Entry 6RI3 (X-ray diffraction, 2.40 A resolution); this record covers chains E and F of the 6 polymer chains in the assembly.

[Chain E (and F)]
Name: dodecin
Source organism: Streptomyces davaonensis
Notes: chain F of this document is another copy of the same molecule, construct and numbering; everything in this record applies to it too
UniProtKB: K4QXP8 (K4QXP8_STRDJ); residue numbers follow UniProt; this construct covers 1-71
Chain sequence (71 residues; each row starts with the number of its first residue):
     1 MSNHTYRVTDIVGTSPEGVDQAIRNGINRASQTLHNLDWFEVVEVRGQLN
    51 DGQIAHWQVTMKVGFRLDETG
Unresolved in the structure: 1, 70-71

[How chain E and chain F interact]
Pairs across the interface (25; chain E residue first):
  Glu-17(E) with Arg-24(F)
  Val-45(E) with Glu-41(F); Val-42(F), hydrogen bond (backbone-backbone)
  Arg-46(E) with Trp-39(F); Phe-40(F); Glu-41(F), salt bridge
  Gly-47(E) with Trp-39(F); Phe-40(F), hydrogen bond (backbone-backbone)
  Gln-48(E) with Asp-38(F)
  Leu-49(E) with Ile-27(F), hydrophobic; Leu-37(F); Asp-38(F), hydrogen bond (backbone-backbone); Trp-39(F); Phe-40(F), hydrophobic
  Asp-51(E) with Leu-37(F)
  Gly-52(E) with Ile-27(F); Asn-28(F), hydrogen bond (backbone-side chain); Ser-31(F)
  Ile-54(E) with Ile-23(F), hydrophobic; Arg-24(F); Phe-40(F), hydrophobic
  Trp-57(E) with Asp-20(F); Ile-23(F), hydrophobic; Arg-24(F); Phe-40(F), hydrophobic
Other interface residues (no listed pair), chain E (12 interface residues in all): Gly-18, Glu-44

[In short]
Chain E and chain F each contribute 12 residues to their interface; the contacts include 4 hydrogen bonds and
1 salt bridge. Polar pairs include Arg-46(E)/Glu-41(F), Gly-52(E)/Asn-28(F) and Val-45(E)/Val-42(F).
Chain E and chain F are both dodecin (Streptomyces davaonensis); the structure, Dodecin from Streptomyces
davaonensis, was determined by X-ray diffraction (same publication as 6R1E).
